Entry 7RE1 (electron microscopy, 2.91 A resolution); this record covers chains D and T of the 8 polymer chains in the assembly.

# Chain D
Protein: Non-structural protein 8
From: Severe acute respiratory syndrome coronavirus 2
Reference sequence: P0DTD1 (R1AB_SARS2); residues 1-198 here correspond to UniProt positions 3943-4140 (UniProt number = residue number + 3942)
Sequence (199 residues; each row starts with the number of its first residue; numbering starts at 0):
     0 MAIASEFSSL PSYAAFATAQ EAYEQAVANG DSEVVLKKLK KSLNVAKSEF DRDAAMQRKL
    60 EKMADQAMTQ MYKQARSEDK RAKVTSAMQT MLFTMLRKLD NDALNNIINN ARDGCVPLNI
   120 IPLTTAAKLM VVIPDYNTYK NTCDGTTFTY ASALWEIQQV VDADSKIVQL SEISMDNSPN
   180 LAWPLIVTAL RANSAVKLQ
Disordered / not traced: 0-6, 192-198
Sequence notes: initiating methionine (0)
Residues lining bound ligands: chapso (1N7): Ala63, Ala66, Met67, Met70
Swiss-Prot annotation at these positions:
  - site: Gln198 (Cleavage)

# Chain T
Molecule: Template RNA
Sequence (55 nucleotides; row label = number of the first residue in the row):
    82 CUAUCCCCAU GUGAUUUUAA UAGCUUCUUA GGAGAAUGAC GUAGCAUGCU ACGCG
Disordered / not traced: 82-98, 136

# How chain D and chain T interact
Residue-residue contacts (9):
  Lys40(D) - G122(T)  phosphate contact
  Asn43(D) - A120(T)  hydrogen bond to the phosphate
  Asn43(D) - C121(T)  hydrogen bond to the phosphate
  Lys46(D) - G119(T)  sugar contact
  Ser47(D) - A120(T)  hydrogen bond to the sugar
  Lys61(D) - U110(T)  salt bridge to the phosphate
  Lys61(D) - A111(T)  salt bridge to the phosphate
  Gln65(D) - U109(T)  phosphate contact
  Gln65(D) - U110(T)  hydrogen bond to the phosphate

# In short
6 residues of chain D face 7 of chain T across their interface; the contacts include 4 hydrogen bonds and 2
salt bridges. Polar pairs include Ser47(D)-A120(T), Asn43(D)-A120(T) and Asn43(D)-C121(T). Ligands of chain D:
chapso.
Chain D is Non-structural protein 8 (Severe acute respiratory syndrome coronavirus 2) and chain T is Template
RNA; the structure, SARS-CoV-2 replication-transcription complex bound to nsp13 helicase - nsp13(2)-RTC
(composite), was determined by electron microscopy (same publication as 7RDX, 7RDY, 7RDZ, 7RE0, 7RE2 and
7RE3).
